PDB entry 5AOO | X-ray diffraction, 2.10 A resolution | chains B and C of the 3 polymer chains in the assembly

== Chain B ==
Protein: VP1
Source organism: Aichivirus a
Reference sequence: Q91QP4 (Q91QP4_AIV); residues 1-370 here correspond to UniProt positions 171-540 (UniProt number = residue number + 170)
Sequence (370 residues; each row starts with the number of its first residue):
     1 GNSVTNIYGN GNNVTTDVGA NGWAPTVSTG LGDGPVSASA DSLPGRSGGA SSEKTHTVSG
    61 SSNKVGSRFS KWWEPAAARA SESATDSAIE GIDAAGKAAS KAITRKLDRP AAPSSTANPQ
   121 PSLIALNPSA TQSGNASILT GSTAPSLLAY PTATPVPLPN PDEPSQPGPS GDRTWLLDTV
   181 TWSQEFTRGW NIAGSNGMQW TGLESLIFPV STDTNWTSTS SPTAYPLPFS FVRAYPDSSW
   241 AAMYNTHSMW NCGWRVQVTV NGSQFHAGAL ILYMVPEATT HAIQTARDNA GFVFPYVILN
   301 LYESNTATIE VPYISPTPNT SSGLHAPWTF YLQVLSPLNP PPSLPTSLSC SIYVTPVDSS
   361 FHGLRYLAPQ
Unresolved in the structure: 1-12, 56-63, 76-111

== Chain C ==
Protein: VP3
Source organism: Aichivirus a
Reference sequence: Q91QP4 (Q91QP4_AIV); residues 1-223 here correspond to UniProt positions 541-763 (UniProt number = residue number + 540)
Sequence (223 residues; each row starts with the number of its first residue):
     1 HWKTRAVPGA GTFGSAVAGQ ELPLCGVRAY YPPNAYIPAQ VRDWLEFAHR PGLMATVPWT
    61 MADEPAERLG IFPVSPSAIA GTGAPISYVI SLFSQWRGEL AAHLLFTGSA QHYGRLVVCY
   121 TPAAPQPPST MQEAMRGTYT VWDVNAASTL EFTIPFISNS YWKTVDVNNP DALLSTTGYV
   181 SIWVQNPLVG PHTAPASALV QAFISAGESF NVRLMQNPAL TSQ
Unresolved in the structure: 221-223

== Chain B / chain C interface ==
Residue-residue contacts - 96 pairs, chain B then chain C:
  Thr15(B) with Ala16(C), hydrogen bond (side chain-backbone); Ala18(C)
  Thr16(B) with Ser15(C); Ala16(C); Ala18(C)
  Asp17(B) with Ala18(C); Gly19(C)
  Trp23(B) with Arg28(C)
  Asp33(B) with Pro23(C)
  Pro35(B) with Glu21(C)
  Ala38(B) with Ala29(C); Tyr31(C)
  Ser39(B) with Arg28(C), hydrogen bond; Ala29(C), hydrogen bond (backbone-backbone); Tyr30(C); Tyr31(C), hydrogen bond (backbone-backbone)
  Ala40(B) with Tyr30(C); Tyr31(C)
  Asp41(B) with Tyr30(C); Tyr31(C), hydrogen bond (backbone-backbone)
  Leu43(B) with Pro33(C)
  Gly49(B) with Tyr36(C)
  Ala50(B) with Tyr36(C)
  Ser114(B) with Glu151(C)
  Thr116(B) with Glu151(C)
  Pro119(B) with Ala147(C), hydrophobic
  Gln120(B) with Ala146(C); Ala147(C)
  Ile124(B) with Ala110(C)
  Tyr150(B) with Ala39(C), hydrophobic
  Pro151(B) with Pro38(C)
  Ala153(B) with Ala35(C); Tyr36(C)
  Thr154(B) with Ala35(C), hydrogen bond (side chain-backbone); Tyr36(C), hydrogen bond (backbone-backbone)
  Val156(B) with Pro33(C), hydrophobic; Ala35(C); Tyr36(C)
  Arg188(B) with Leu53(C)
  Gln264(B) with Ser109(C), hydrogen bond (backbone-side chain); Ala110(C), hydrogen bond (backbone-backbone); Gln111(C), hydrogen bond
  Phe265(B) with Ser109(C); Gln111(C); Pro191(C), hydrophobic; Pro195(C)
  His266(B) with Ser109(C)
  Ala267(B) with Thr107(C); Gly108(C); Ser109(C)
  Gly268(B) with Thr107(C), hydrogen bond (backbone-backbone)
  Ala269(B) with Thr107(C)
  Asn289(B) with Gly52(C); Leu53(C), hydrogen bond (side chain-backbone); Thr82(C), hydrogen bond (side chain-backbone); Gly83(C)
  Ala290(B) with Gly83(C), hydrogen bond (backbone-backbone); Pro85(C)
  Phe292(B) with Arg50(C), hydrogen bond (backbone-side chain); Pro51(C); Phe203(C), hydrophobic
  Val293(B) with Phe47(C), hydrophobic; Arg50(C); Pro85(C), hydrophobic
  Phe294(B) with Arg50(C), hydrogen bond (backbone-side chain)
  Tyr296(B) with Arg50(C); Pro51(C)
  Ile298(B) with Leu105(C), hydrophobic
  Asn300(B) with Phe106(C), hydrogen bond (side chain-backbone); Thr107(C)
  Tyr302(B) with Phe106(C), hydrophobic; Gly108(C); Ser109(C); Ala110(C); Val144(C), hydrogen bond (side chain-backbone); Asn145(C), hydrogen bond; Ala146(C), hydrogen bond (side chain-backbone); Ser148(C)
  Glu303(B) with Ser148(C), hydrogen bond
  Pro312(B) with Pro38(C), hydrophobic
  Tyr313(B) with Pro38(C)
  Ile314(B) with Pro38(C)
  Ser315(B) with Tyr36(C), hydrogen bond (backbone-side chain)
  Pro316(B) with Tyr36(C), hydrogen bond (backbone-side chain)
  Thr317(B) with Tyr36(C), hydrogen bond (backbone-side chain)
  Pro318(B) with Tyr36(C)
  Leu335(B) with Gln201(C)
  Ser336(B) with Thr107(C), hydrogen bond; Gln201(C), hydrogen bond
  Pro337(B) with Leu199(C)
  Asn339(B) with Pro195(C); Ser197(C), hydrogen bond (side chain-backbone)
  Pro341(B) with Thr193(C)
  Pro342(B) with Thr193(C), hydrogen bond (backbone-side chain); Ala194(C)
  Ser343(B) with Thr193(C)
Other interface residues (no listed pair), chain B (61 interface residues in all): Gly34, Val36, Gly48, Pro121, Ser122, Pro157, Pro340
Other interface residues (no listed pair), chain C (52 interface residues in all): Val17, Gly26, Val27, Ile37, Met54, Ala84, His192, Ala198

== Overview ==
61 residues of chain B face 52 of chain C across their interface, with 28 hydrogen bonds. Polar contacts
include Thr15(B)-Ala16(C), Ser39(B)-Arg28(C) and Thr154(B)-Ala35(C).
Here chain B is VP1 and chain C is VP3, both from Aichivirus a. Entry 5AOO (X-ray structure of a human
Kobuvirus: Aichi virus A (AiV)) was determined by X-ray diffraction.
